PDB entry 8IA4 | X-ray diffraction, 2.00 A resolution | chains A and B of the 3 polymer chains in the assembly

[Chain A (and B)]
Protein: CRISPR-associated endoribonuclease Cas2
Source organism: Treponema denticola (strain ATCC 35405 / DSM 14222 / CIP 103919 / JCM 8153 / KCTC 15104)
Notes: EC 3.1.-.-; chain B of this document is another copy of the same molecule, construct and numbering; everything in this record applies to it too
UniProtKB: Q73QW4 (CAS2_TREDE); numbering as in UniProt (aligned over 1-101)
Chain sequence (101 residues; each row starts with the number of its first residue):
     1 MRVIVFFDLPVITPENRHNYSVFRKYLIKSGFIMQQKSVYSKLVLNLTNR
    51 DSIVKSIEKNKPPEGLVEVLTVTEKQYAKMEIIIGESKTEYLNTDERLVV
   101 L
Disordered / not traced: 96-101 (chain B: 93-101)
Swiss-Prot annotation at these positions:
  - binding site (Mg(2+)): D8
What the authors report for this chain:
  - mutagenesis - L45A: abolished catalytic activity
  - mutagenesis - E15Q, K42A, E64A: decreased catalytic activity on dsDNA

[Chain A / chain B interface]
Residue-residue contacts (84; chain A residue first):
  I4(A) with L70(B), hydrophobic
  F6(A) with F6(B), hydrophobic; Q36(B)
  F7(A) with Q36(B), hydrogen bond (backbone-side chain)
  D8(A) with Q36(B), hydrogen bond (backbone-side chain); K37(B), hydrogen bond (side chain-backbone)
  Q35(A) with F6(B); E68(B), hydrogen bond
  Q36(A) with F6(B), hydrogen bond (side chain-backbone); F7(B); D8(B), hydrogen bond (side chain-backbone); L66(B); E68(B), hydrogen bond
  K37(A) with D8(B), hydrogen bond (backbone-side chain)
  V39(A) with F6(B), hydrophobic
  V54(A) with E81(B)
  I57(A) with I83(B), hydrophobic
  E58(A) with E81(B); I83(B)
  K61(A) with I83(B); I84(B), hydrogen bond (side chain-backbone); G85(B), hydrogen bond (side chain-backbone)
  P62(A) with G85(B)
  P63(A) with G85(B); E86(B)
  E64(A) with G85(B); E86(B)
  G65(A) with I83(B); I84(B); G85(B), hydrogen bond (backbone-backbone)
  L66(A) with Q36(B); I82(B), hydrophobic; I83(B); I84(B), hydrophobic
  V67(A) with E81(B); I82(B); I83(B), hydrogen bond (backbone-backbone)
  E68(A) with Q35(B), hydrogen bond; Q36(B); M80(B); E81(B); I82(B)
  V69(A) with M80(B); E81(B), hydrogen bond (backbone-backbone)
  L70(A) with I4(B), hydrophobic; L70(B), hydrophobic; Q76(B); M80(B), hydrophobic
  T71(A) with Q76(B), hydrogen bond (backbone-side chain)
  V72(A) with V72(B), hydrophobic; Q76(B)
  T73(A) with Q76(B)
  Q76(A) with L70(B); T71(B); V72(B); Q76(B), hydrogen bond
  M80(A) with F6(B), hydrophobic; V69(B); L70(B), hydrophobic
  E81(A) with V67(B); E68(B); V69(B), hydrogen bond (backbone-backbone)
  I82(A) with L66(B), hydrophobic; V67(B); E68(B)
  I83(A) with I57(B), hydrophobic; E58(B); K61(B); L66(B); V67(B), hydrogen bond (backbone-backbone)
  I84(A) with K61(B), hydrogen bond (backbone-side chain); G65(B); L66(B), hydrophobic
  G85(A) with P62(B); P63(B); E64(B); G65(B), hydrogen bond (backbone-backbone)
  E86(A) with K61(B); P62(B), hydrogen bond (backbone-backbone); P63(B), hydrogen bond (backbone-backbone)
  S87(A) with P63(B)
  K88(A) with K59(B), hydrogen bond (side chain-backbone); N60(B); K61(B), hydrogen bond (side chain-backbone)
Other interface residues (no listed pair), chain B (36 interface residues in all): V39, V54, T73, Y77, S87

[Summary]
34 residues of chain A face 36 of chain B across their interface; the contacts include 24 hydrogen bonds.
Polar pairs include F7(A)-Q36(B), D8(A)-Q36(B) and D8(A)-K37(B). From UniProt: Mg2+-binding residue D8(A) on
chain A. The paper reports that E15Q, K42A and E64A of chain A reduce catalytic activity on dsDNA; L45A of
chain A abolishes catalytic activity.
Both chains are CRISPR-associated endoribonuclease Cas2 (Treponema denticola (strain ATCC 35405 / DSM 14222 /
CIP 103919 / JCM 8153 / KCTC 15104)). Entry 8IA4 (Crystal structure of Cas2 in complex with AcrVA5-peptide)
was determined by X-ray diffraction.
